PDB entry 3OUM | X-ray diffraction, 2.00 A resolution | chain A

[Chain A]
Name: toxoflavin-degrading enzyme
Organism: Paenibacillus polymyxa
Chain sequence (232 residues; numbered 1 to 232; the number before each row is that of its first residue):
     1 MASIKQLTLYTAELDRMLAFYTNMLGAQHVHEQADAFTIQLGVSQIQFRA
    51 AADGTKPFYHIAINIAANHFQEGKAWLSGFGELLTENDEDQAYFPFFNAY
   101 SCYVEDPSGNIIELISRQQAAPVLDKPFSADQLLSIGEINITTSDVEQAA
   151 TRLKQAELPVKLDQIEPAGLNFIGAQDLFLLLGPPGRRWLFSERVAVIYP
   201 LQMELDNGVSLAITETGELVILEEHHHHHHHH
Not modelled in the structure: 1, 224-232
Modified residues: Mse-1 (selenomethionine); Mse-17, Mse-24, Mse-203 (selenomethionine; parent Met)
Ion coordination: Mn2+: His-60, Glu-113, Glu-138 (together with Toxoflavin)
Small-molecule neighbours: Toxoflavin (TOF; 1,6-dimethylpyrimido[5,4-e][1,2,4]triazine-5,7(1H,6H)-dione): His-60, Phe-94, Phe-97, Tyr-103, Glu-113, Glu-138, Leu-170, Phe-172, Arg-188, Trp-189, Leu-190
What the authors report for this chain:
  - Mn2+ coordination: His-60, Glu-138
  - binding site for Toxoflavin: Phe-94, Phe-97, Tyr-103, Leu-170, Phe-172, Trp-189, Leu-190
  - mutagenesis - H60A, F94S, Y103F, E113A, E138A, L190G, L190P: abolished catalytic activity
  - mutagenesis - F94W: unchanged catalytic activity

[Summary]
Bound to chain A: Toxoflavin. His-60, Glu-113 and Glu-138 coordinate Mn2+. From the paper: a binding site for
Toxoflavin at Phe-94, Phe-97 and Tyr-103 among others; H60A, F94S and Y103F, among others, abolish catalytic
activity; 8 substitutions were tested in all.
Chain A is toxoflavin-degrading enzyme (Paenibacillus polymyxa); the structure, Crystal Structure of
toxoflavin-degrading enzyme in complex with toxoflavin, was determined by X-ray diffraction together with 3OUL
from the same study.
